PDB entry 5OK9 | X-ray diffraction, 2.35 A resolution | chains E and F of the 4 polymer chains in the assembly

Chain E (and F):
Molecule: 14-3-3 protein sigma, Heat shock protein beta-6
Organism: Homo sapiens
Notes: chain F of this document is another copy of the same molecule, construct and numbering; everything in this record applies to it too
UniProtKB: chimeric construct of P31947, O14558: residues 1-231 from P31947 (1433S_HUMAN) positions 1-231 (same numbers); residues 236-243 from O14558 positions 12-19 (UniProt number = residue number - 224)
Amino-acid sequence (246 residues; row label = number of the first residue in the row; numbers below 1 keep their minus sign (Gly-2 is residue -2)):
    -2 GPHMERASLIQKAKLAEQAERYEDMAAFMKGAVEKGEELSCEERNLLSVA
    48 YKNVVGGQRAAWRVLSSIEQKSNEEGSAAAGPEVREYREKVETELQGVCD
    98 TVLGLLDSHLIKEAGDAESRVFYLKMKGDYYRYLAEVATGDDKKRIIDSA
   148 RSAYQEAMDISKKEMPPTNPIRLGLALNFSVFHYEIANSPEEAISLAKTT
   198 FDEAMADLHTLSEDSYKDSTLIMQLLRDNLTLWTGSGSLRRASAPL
Disordered / not traced: -2, 72-76 (chain F: -2, 71-75, 243)
Sequence notes: expression tag (-2 to 0); engineered mutation Ala75 (Glu in P31947), Ala76 (Glu in P31947), Ala77 (Lys in P31947); linker (232-235)
Modified residues: Ser240 (phosphoserine; SEP)
UniProt features mapped onto this chain:
  - site (Interaction with phosphoserine on interacting protein): Arg56, Arg129
  - modified residue (Phosphoserine): Ser5, Ser74, Ser240

Interface between chain E and chain F:
Residue-residue contacts (11; chain E residue first):
  Arg148(E) with Gln152(F); Asp156(F), salt bridge
  Gln152(E) with Arg148(F)
  Asp156(E) with Arg148(F), salt bridge
  Lys159(E) with Ser186(F), hydrogen bond
  Ser186(E) with Lys159(F), hydrogen bond
  Glu188(E) with Thr196(F); Glu200(F)
  Glu189(E) with Lys159(F), salt bridge
  Ser192(E) with Ser192(F)
  Glu200(E) with Glu188(F)
Also at the interface, not in a pair above, chain E (12 interface residues in all): Lys141, Asn185, Thr196
Also at the interface, not in a pair above, chain F (12 interface residues in all): Glu153, Asn185, Glu189

Summary:
Chain E and chain F each contribute 12 residues to their interface, with 2 hydrogen bonds and 3 salt bridges.
Among the polar pairs are Arg148(E)-Asp156(F), Glu189(E)-Lys159(F) and Lys159(E)-Ser186(F).
Both chains are 14-3-3 protein sigma, Heat shock protein beta-6 (Homo sapiens). Entry 5OK9 (CH1 chimera of
human 14-3-3 sigma with the HSPB6 phosphopeptide in a conformation with swapped phosphopeptides) was
determined by X-ray diffraction together with 5OKF, 5OM0 and 5OMA from the same study.
